9FX1 - chains A and B of the 4 polymer chains in the assembly; structure by electron microscopy, 1.76 A resolution.

# Chain A
Molecule: Capsid protein VP1
Organism: Human rhinovirus 89 ATCC VR-1199
Reference sequence: P07210 (POLG_HRV8A); residues 4-288 here correspond to UniProt positions 575-859 (UniProt number = residue number + 571)
Chain sequence (285 residues; numbered 4 to 288; the number before each row is that of its first residue):
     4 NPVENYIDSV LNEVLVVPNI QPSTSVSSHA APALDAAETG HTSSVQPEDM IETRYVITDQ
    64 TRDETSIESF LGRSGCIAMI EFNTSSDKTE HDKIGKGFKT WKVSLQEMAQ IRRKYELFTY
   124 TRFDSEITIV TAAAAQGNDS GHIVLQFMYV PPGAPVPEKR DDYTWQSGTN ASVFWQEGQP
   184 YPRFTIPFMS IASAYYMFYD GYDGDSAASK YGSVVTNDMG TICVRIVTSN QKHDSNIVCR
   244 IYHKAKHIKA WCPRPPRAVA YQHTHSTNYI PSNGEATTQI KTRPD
What the authors report for this chain:
  - conformationally variable residues (loop rearrangement, side-chain flip): Val218 to Gly223

# Chain B
Molecule: Capsid protein VP2
Organism: Human rhinovirus 89 ATCC VR-1199
Reference sequence: P07210 (POLG_HRV8A); residues 10-263 here correspond to UniProt positions 79-332 (UniProt number = residue number + 69)
Chain sequence (254 residues; row label = number of the first residue in the row):
    10 SDRLIQITRG DSTITSQDTA NAVVAYGVWP SYLTPDDATA IDKPTQPDTS SNRFYTLDSR
    70 SWTSASSGWW WKLPDALKNM GIFGENMFYH FLGRSGYTIH VQCNSSKFHQ GLLIVAAIPE
   130 HQLASATSGN VSVGYNHTHP GEQGREVVPS RTSSDNKRPS DDSWLNFDGT LLGNLPIYPH
   190 QYINLRTNNS ATLILPYVNA VPMDSMLRHN NWSLVIIPIC PLQVQPGGTQ SIPITVSISP
   250 MFSEFSGPRS KVVF

# How chain A and chain B interact
Residue-residue contacts (100):
  Ala40(A) - Tyr191(B)
  Glu41(A) - Ala29(B)
  Glu41(A) - Gln190(B)
  Glu41(A) - Tyr191(B)  hydrogen bond (backbone-backbone)
  Glu41(A) - Asn193(B)  hydrogen bond
  Glu41(A) - Thr196(B)  hydrogen bond
  Glu41(A) - Asn197(B)
  Thr42(A) - Ala29(B)
  Thr42(A) - Val32(B)
  Thr42(A) - Gln190(B)  hydrogen bond (backbone-side chain)
  Gly43(A) - His189(B)
  His44(A) - Ala31(B)
  His44(A) - Val32(B)
  Thr122(A) - Glu129(B)
  Tyr123(A) - Glu129(B)  hydrogen bond
  Tyr123(A) - Val207(B)  hydrogen bond (side chain-backbone)
  Tyr123(A) - Asn208(B)
  Tyr123(A) - Ala209(B)  hydrophobic
  Ala195(A) - Ala209(B)
  Ala195(A) - Val210(B)  hydrophobic
  Ser196(A) - Ala209(B)  hydrogen bond (backbone-backbone)
  Ala197(A) - Ala209(B)
  Tyr199(A) - Glu129(B)
  Tyr199(A) - Asn208(B)  hydrogen bond
  Tyr199(A) - Ala209(B)
  Tyr199(A) - Val210(B)
  Phe201(A) - Glu129(B)
  Phe201(A) - Gln131(B)
  Tyr202(A) - Glu129(B)
  Tyr202(A) - Gln131(B)  hydrogen bond (backbone-side chain)
  Tyr202(A) - His218(B)
  Asp203(A) - Lys81(B)  salt bridge
  Asp203(A) - Glu129(B)  hydrogen bond (backbone-side chain)
  Asp203(A) - His130(B)
  Asp203(A) - His218(B)
  Asp203(A) - Asn219(B)  hydrogen bond (backbone-backbone)
  Gly204(A) - Arg217(B)
  Gly204(A) - His218(B)
  Tyr205(A) - Val142(B)  hydrogen bond (side chain-backbone)
  Tyr205(A) - Gly143(B)  hydrogen bond (side chain-backbone)
  Tyr205(A) - Tyr144(B)  hydrogen bond (side chain-backbone)
  Tyr205(A) - Thr147(B)  hydrogen bond
  Tyr205(A) - Arg217(B)  hydrogen bond (backbone-backbone)
  Asp206(A) - Arg217(B)
  Gly207(A) - Tyr144(B)
  Gly207(A) - Arg217(B)
  Asp208(A) - Tyr144(B)
  Asp208(A) - Arg217(B)  salt bridge
  Asp208(A) - Phe263(B)
  Ala210(A) - Lys166(B)
  Tyr214(A) - His130(B)
  Tyr214(A) - Gln131(B)
  Tyr214(A) - Leu132(B)  hydrogen bond (side chain-backbone)
  Tyr214(A) - Ser141(B)
  Gly215(A) - Gln131(B)
  Ser216(A) - Gln131(B)  hydrogen bond (backbone-side chain)
  Cys255(A) - Tyr35(B)
  Cys255(A) - Pro128(B)  hydrophobic
  Cys255(A) - Val207(B)  hydrophobic
  Pro256(A) - Ile186(B)  hydrophobic
  Pro256(A) - Tyr187(B)
  Arg257(A) - Pro128(B)  hydrogen bond (side chain-backbone)
  Arg257(A) - Glu129(B)  hydrogen bond (side chain-backbone)
  Arg257(A) - Ile186(B)
  Arg257(A) - Tyr187(B)  hydrogen bond
  Pro258(A) - Thr179(B)
  Pro258(A) - Asn183(B)
  Pro258(A) - Ile186(B)
  Pro258(A) - Tyr187(B)
  Pro259(A) - Thr179(B)
  Arg260(A) - Asp177(B)  hydrogen bond (side chain-backbone)
  Arg260(A) - Gly178(B)
  Ala261(A) - Gly178(B)  hydrogen bond (backbone-backbone)
  Ala261(A) - Leu180(B)  hydrophobic
  Val262(A) - Leu174(B)  hydrophobic
  Val262(A) - Gly178(B)
  His266(A) - Gly138(B)
  His266(A) - Asn139(B)
  His268(A) - Gln131(B)  hydrogen bond (backbone-side chain)
  Ser269(A) - Gln131(B)
  Thr270(A) - Gln131(B)  hydrogen bond (side chain-backbone)
  Thr270(A) - Leu132(B)  hydrogen bond (side chain-backbone)
  Thr270(A) - Ala133(B)  hydrogen bond (side chain-backbone)
  Thr270(A) - Asp177(B)
  Asn271(A) - Ala133(B)
  Asn271(A) - Ser134(B)  hydrogen bond (side chain-backbone)
  Asn271(A) - Gly138(B)  hydrogen bond (side chain-backbone)
  Asn271(A) - Asn139(B)
  Asn271(A) - Val140(B)  hydrogen bond (side chain-backbone)
  Tyr272(A) - Ala133(B)  hydrophobic
  Tyr272(A) - Ser169(B)  hydrogen bond
  Tyr272(A) - Asp171(B)  hydrogen bond
  Tyr272(A) - Leu174(B)  hydrophobic
  Tyr272(A) - Gly178(B)
  Ile273(A) - Ser134(B)
  Ile273(A) - Ala135(B)
  Ile273(A) - Thr136(B)
  Ile273(A) - Ser137(B)
  Pro274(A) - Ser137(B)
  Ile283(A) - Trp173(B)  hydrophobic
Also at the interface, not in a pair above, chain A (43 interface residues in all): Ser209, Ser275, Thr285
Also at the interface, not in a pair above, chain B (56 interface residues in all): Asn30, Ile127, His148, Asn175, Phe176, Leu184, Asp213

# Summary
Chain A and chain B form an interface of 43 and 56 residues respectively; the contacts include 32 hydrogen
bonds and 2 salt bridges. Among the polar pairs are Asp203(A)-Lys81(B), Asp208(A)-Arg217(B) and
Glu41(A)-Asn193(B). From the paper: conformational variability at Val218(A).
Chain A is Capsid protein VP1 and chain B is Capsid protein VP2, both from Human rhinovirus 89 ATCC VR-1199;
the structure, CryoEM structure of RV-A89, was determined by electron microscopy (same publication as 9FX9).
